6QL9 - chains E and J of the 12 polymer chains in the assembly; structure by X-ray diffraction, 2.82 A resolution.

[Chain E]
Molecule: Fatty acid synthase subunit alpha
From: Saccharomyces cerevisiae (strain ATCC 204508 / S288c)
Notes: EC 2.3.1.86, 1.1.1.100, 2.3.1.41
UniProt: P19097 (FAS2_YEAST); residue numbers follow UniProt; this construct covers 1-1887
Chain sequence (1887 residues; row label = number of the first residue in the row):
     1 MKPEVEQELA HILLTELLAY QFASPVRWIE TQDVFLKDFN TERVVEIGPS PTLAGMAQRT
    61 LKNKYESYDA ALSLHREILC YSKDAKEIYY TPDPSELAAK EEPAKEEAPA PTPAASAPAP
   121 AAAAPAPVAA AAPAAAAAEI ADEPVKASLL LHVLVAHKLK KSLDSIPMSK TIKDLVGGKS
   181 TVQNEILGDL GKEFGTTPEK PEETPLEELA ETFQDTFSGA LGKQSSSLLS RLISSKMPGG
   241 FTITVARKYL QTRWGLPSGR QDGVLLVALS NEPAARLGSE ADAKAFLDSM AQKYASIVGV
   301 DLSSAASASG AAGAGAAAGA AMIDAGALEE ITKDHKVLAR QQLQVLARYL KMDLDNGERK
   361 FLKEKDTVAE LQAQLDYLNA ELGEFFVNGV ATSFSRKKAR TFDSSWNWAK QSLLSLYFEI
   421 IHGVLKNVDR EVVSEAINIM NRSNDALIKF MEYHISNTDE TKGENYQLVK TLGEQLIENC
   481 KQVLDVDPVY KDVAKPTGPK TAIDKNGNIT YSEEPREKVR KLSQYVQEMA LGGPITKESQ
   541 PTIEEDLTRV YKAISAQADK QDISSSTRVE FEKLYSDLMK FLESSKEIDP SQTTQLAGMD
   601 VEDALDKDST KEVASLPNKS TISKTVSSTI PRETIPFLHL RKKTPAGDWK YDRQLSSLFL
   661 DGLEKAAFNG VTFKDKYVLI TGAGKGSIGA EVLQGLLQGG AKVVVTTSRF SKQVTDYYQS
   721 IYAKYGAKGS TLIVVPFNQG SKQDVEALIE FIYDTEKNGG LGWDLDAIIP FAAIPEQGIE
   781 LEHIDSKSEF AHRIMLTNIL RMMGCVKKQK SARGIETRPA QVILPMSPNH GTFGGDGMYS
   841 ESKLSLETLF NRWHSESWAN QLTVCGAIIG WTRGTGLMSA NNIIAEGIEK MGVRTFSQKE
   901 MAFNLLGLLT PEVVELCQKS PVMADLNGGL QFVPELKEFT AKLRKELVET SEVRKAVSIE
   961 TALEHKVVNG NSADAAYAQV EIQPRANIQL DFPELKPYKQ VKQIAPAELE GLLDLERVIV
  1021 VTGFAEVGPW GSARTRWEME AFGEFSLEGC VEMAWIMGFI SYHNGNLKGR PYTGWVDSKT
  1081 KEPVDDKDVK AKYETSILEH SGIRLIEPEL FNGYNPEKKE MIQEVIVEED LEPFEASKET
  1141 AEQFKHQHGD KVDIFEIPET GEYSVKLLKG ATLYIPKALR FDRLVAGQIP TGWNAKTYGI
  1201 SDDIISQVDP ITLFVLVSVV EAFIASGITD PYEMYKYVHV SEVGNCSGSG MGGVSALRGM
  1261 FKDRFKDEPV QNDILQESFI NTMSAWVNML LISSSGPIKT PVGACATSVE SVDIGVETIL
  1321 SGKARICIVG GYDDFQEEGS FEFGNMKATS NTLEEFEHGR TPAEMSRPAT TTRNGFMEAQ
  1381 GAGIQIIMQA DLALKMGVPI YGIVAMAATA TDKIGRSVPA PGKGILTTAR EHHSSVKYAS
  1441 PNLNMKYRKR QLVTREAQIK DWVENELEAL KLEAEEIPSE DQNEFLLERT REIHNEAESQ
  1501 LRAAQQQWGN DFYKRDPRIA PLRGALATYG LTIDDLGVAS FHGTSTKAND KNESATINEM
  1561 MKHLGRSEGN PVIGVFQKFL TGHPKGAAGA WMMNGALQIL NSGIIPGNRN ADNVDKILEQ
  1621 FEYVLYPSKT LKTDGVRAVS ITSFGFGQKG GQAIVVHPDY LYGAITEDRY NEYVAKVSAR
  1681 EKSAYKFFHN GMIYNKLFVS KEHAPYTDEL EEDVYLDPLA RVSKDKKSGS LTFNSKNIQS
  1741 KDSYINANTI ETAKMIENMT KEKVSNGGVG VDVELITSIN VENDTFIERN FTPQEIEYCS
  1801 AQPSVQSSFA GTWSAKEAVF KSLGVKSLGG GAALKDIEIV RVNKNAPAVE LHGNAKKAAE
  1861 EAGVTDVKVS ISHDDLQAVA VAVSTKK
Disordered / not traced: 97-139, 303-327, 540-598, 1887
Glycans and other covalent adducts: 4'-phosphopantetheine (PNS) linked to Ser180
Bound ions: Na+ site 1: Arg985, Glu1048 (shared with 2 residues of chain K); Na+ site 2: Leu1098, Ser1101; Na+ site 3: Tyr1513, Ile1519
Residues lining bound ligands:
  - adenosine-2'-5'-diphosphate (A2P): Gly682, Ala683, Gly684, Ser687, Thr706, Thr707, Ser708, Arg709, Phe737, Asn738, Gln739, Gly740, Phe771, Ala772, Ala773, Ile774, Ile794
  - 4'-phosphopantetheine (PNS): Cys1305, Met1346, Lys1347, Phe1376, Ser1417, Pro1419, Ala1420, Pro1421, His1542, Thr1544, Thr1546, Ala1548, Asn1549, His1583, Phe1644, Phe1646
UniProt features mapped onto this chain:
  - active site (For beta-ketoacyl synthase activity): Cys1305, His1542, His1583
  - binding site (acetyl-CoA): Asp1772 to Glu1774, Tyr1798, Ser1808, Glu1817 to Ser1827, Arg1841 to Lys1844, Ile1871 to His1873
  - binding site (Mg(2+)): Asp1772, Val1773, Glu1774, Ser1872, His1873
  - modified residue: Ser50 (Phosphoserine), Ser180 (O-(pantetheine 4'-phosphoryl)serine), Ser523 (Phosphoserine), Ser958 (Phosphoserine), Ser1440 (Phosphoserine)
  - cross-link: Lys37 (Glycyl lysine isopeptide (Lys-Gly) (interchain with G-Cter in ubiquitin))
  - mutagenesis: Gly1250 (G1250S: Cerulenin-resistance), Val1769 (V1769D: Does not affect oligomerization; when associated with S-1771 and L-1773 or S-1771; L-1773; S-1879 and E-1881), Gly1770 (G1770D: Loss of transferase activity), Val1771 (V1771S: Does not affect oligomerization but lacks transferase activity; when associated with D-1769 and L-1773 or D-1769; L-1773; S-1879 and E-1881), Asp1772 (D1772S: Loss of transferase activity; when associated with S-1774), Val1773 (V1773L: Does not affect oligomerization but lacks transferase activity; when associated with D-1769 and S-1771 or D-1769; S-1771; S-1879 and E-1881), Glu1774 (E1774S: Loss of transferase activity; when associated with S-1772), Arg1841 (R1841A: Loss off transferase activity), Val1879 (V1879S: Does not affect oligomerization but lacks transferase activity; when associated with D-1769; S-1771; L-1773 and E-1881), Val1881 (V1881E: Does not affect oligomerization but lacks transferase activity; when associated with D-1769; S-1771; L-1773 and S-1879)
From the paper describing this entry:
  - post-translational modification sites: Ser180
  - binding site for 4'-phosphopantetheine: Ser180

[Chain J]
Molecule: Fatty acid synthase subunit beta
From: Saccharomyces cerevisiae (strain ATCC 204508 / S288c)
Notes: EC 2.3.1.86, 4.2.1.59, 1.3.1.9, 2.3.1.38, 2.3.1.39, 3.1.2.14
UniProt: P07149 (FAS1_YEAST); numbering as in UniProt (aligned over 1-2051)
Chain sequence (2051 residues; each row starts with the number of its first residue):
     1 MDAYSTRPLT LSHGSLEHVL LVPTASFFIA SQLQEQFNKI LPEPTEGFAA DDEPTTPAEL
    61 VGKFLGYVSS LVEPSKVGQF DQVLNLCLTE FENCYLEGND IHALAAKLLQ ENDTTLVKTK
   121 ELIKNYITAR IMAKRPFDKK SNSALFRAVG EGNAQLVAIF GGQGNTDDYF EELRDLYQTY
   181 HVLVGDLIKF SAETLSELIR TTLDAEKVFT QGLNILEWLE NPSNTPDKDY LLSIPISCPL
   241 IGVIQLAHYV VTAKLLGFTP GELRSYLKGA TGHSQGLVTA VAIAETDSWE SFFVSVRKAI
   301 TVLFFIGVRC YEAYPNTSLP PSILEDSLEN NEGVPSPMLS ISNLTQEQVQ DYVNKTNSHL
   361 PAGKQVEISL VNGAKNLVVS GPPQSLYGLN LTLRKAKAPS GLDQSRIPFS ERKLKFSNRF
   421 LPVASPFHSH LLVPASDLIN KDLVKNNVSF NAKDIQIPVY DTFDGSDLRV LSGSISERIV
   481 DCIIRLPVKW ETTTQFKATH ILDFGPGGAS GLGVLTHRNK DGTGVRVIVA GTLDINPDDD
   541 YGFKQEIFDV TSNGLKKNPN WLEEYHPKLI KNKSGKIFVE TKFSKLIGRP PLLVPGMTPC
   601 TVSPDFVAAT TNAGYTIELA GGGYFSAAGM TAAIDSVVSQ IEKGSTFGIN LIYVNPFMLQ
   661 WGIPLIKELR SKGYPIQFLT IGAGVPSLEV ASEYIETLGL KYLGLKPGSI DAISQVINIA
   721 KAHPNFPIAL QWTGGRGGGH HSFEDAHTPM LQMYSKIRRH PNIMLIFGSG FGSADDTYPY
   781 LTGEWSTKFD YPPMPFDGFL FGSRVMIAKE VKTSPDAKKC IAACTGVPDD KWEQTYKKPT
   841 GGIVTVRSEM GEPIHKIATR GVMLWKEFDE TIFNLPKNKL VPTLEAKRDY IISRLNADFQ
   901 KPWFATVNGQ ARDLATMTYE EVAKRLVELM FIRSTNSWFD VTWRTFTGDF LRRVEERFTK
   961 SKTLSLIQSY SLLDKPDEAI EKVFNAYPAA REQFLNAQDI DHFLSMCQNP MQKPVPFVPV
  1021 LDRRFEIFFK KDSLWQSEHL EAVVDQDVQR TCILHGPVAA QFTKVIDEPI KSIMDGIHDG
  1081 HIKKLLHQYY GDDESKIPAV EYFGGESPVD VQSQVDSSSV SEDSAVFKAT SSTDEESWFK
  1141 ALAGSEINWR HASFLCSFIT QDKMFVSNPI RKVFKPSQGM VVEISNGNTS SKTVVTLSEP
  1201 VQGELKPTVI LKLLKENIIQ MEMIENRTMD GKPVSLPLLY NFNPDNGFAP ISEVMEDRNQ
  1261 RIKEMYWKLW IDEPFNLDFD PRDVIKGKDF EITAKEVYDF THAVGNNCED FVSRPDRTML
  1321 APMDFAIVVG WRAIIKAIFP NTVDGDLLKL VHLSNGYKMI PGAKPLQVGD VVSTTAVIES
  1381 VVNQPTGKIV DVVGTLSRNG KPVMEVTSSF FYRGNYTDFE NTFQKTVEPV YQMHIKTSKD
  1441 IAVLRSKEWF QLDDEDFDLL NKTLTFETET EVTFKNANIF SSVKCFGPIK VELPTKETVE
  1501 IGIVDYEAGA SHGNPVVDFL KRNGSTLEQK VNLENPIPIA VLDSYTPSTN EPYARVSGDL
  1561 NPIHVSRHFA SYANLPGTIT HGMFSSASVR ALIENWAADS VSSRVRGYTC QFVDMVLPNT
  1621 ALKTSIQHVG MINGRKLIKF ETRNEDDVVV LTGEAEIEQP VTTFVFTGQG SQEQGMGMDL
  1681 YKTSKAAQDV WNRADNHFKD TYGFSILDIV INNPVNLTIH FGGEKGKRIR ENYSAMIFET
  1741 IVDGKLKTEK IFKEINEHST SYTFRSEKGL LSATQFTQPA LTLMEKAAFE DLKSKGLIPA
  1801 DATFAGHSLG EYAALASLAD VMSIESLVEV VFYRGMTMQV AVPRDELGRS NYGMIAINPG
  1861 RVAASFSQEA LQYVVERVGK RTGWLVEIVN YNVENQQYVA AGDLRALDTV TNVLNFIKLQ
  1921 KIDIIELQKS LSLEEVEGHL FEIIDEASKK SAVKPRPLKL ERGFACIPLV GISVPFHSTY
  1981 LMNGVKPFKS FLKKNIIKEN VKVARLAGKY IPNLTAKPFQ VTKEYFQDVY DLTGSEPIKE
  2041 IIDNWEKYEQ S
Disordered / not traced: 1-3, 1111-1122, 2051
Bound ions: Na+ site 1: Ile821, Cys824, Ala1060, Thr1063; Na+ site 2 near Asp913 (its only coordinating residue here); Na+ site 3: Arg957, Thr959 (shared with 2 residues of chain D)
Residues lining bound ligands:
  - FMN (flavin mononucleotide): Pro595, Gly596, Met597, Thr598, Pro599, Cys600, Asn650, Ile652, Gly682, Lys706, Thr733, Arg736, Gly737, Gly738, Gly739, Ser769, Gly770, Phe771, Leu800, Phe801, Gly802, Ser803, Met806, Leu1054, His1055, Gly1056, Ala1059
  - malonate ion (MLI): Gly1668, Gln1669, Ser1808, Leu1809, Arg1834, Met1838, Phe1976, His1977
UniProt features mapped onto this chain:
  - active site: Ser274 (For acetyltransferase activity), Ser1808 (For malonyltransferase activity)
  - modified residue: Met1 (N-acetylmethionine), Thr733 (Phosphothreonine), Ser1121 (Phosphoserine)
  - cross-link: Lys1364 (Glycyl lysine isopeptide (Lys-Gly) (interchain with G-Cter in ubiquitin))

[Interface between chain E and chain J]
Contacting residue pairs (15):
  Glu66(E) - Lys395(J)  salt bridge
  Ser67(E) - Lys355(J)
  Ser67(E) - His359(J)
  Tyr68(E) - His359(J)
  Ala70(E) - Gly388(J)
  Ala70(E) - Leu391(J)
  Ala70(E) - Thr392(J)
  Ala71(E) - Thr356(J)
  Ala71(E) - His359(J)
  Ala71(E) - Leu360(J)
  Ala71(E) - Gly388(J)
  Leu72(E) - His359(J)
  Ser73(E) - Ile323(J)
  Ser73(E) - Gln384(J)  hydrogen bond
  Ser73(E) - Tyr387(J)

[Overview]
7 residues of chain E face 11 of chain J across their interface; the contacts include 1 hydrogen bond and 1
salt bridge. Among the polar pairs are Glu66(E)-Lys395(J) and Ser73(E)-Gln384(J). Chain E binds
4'-phosphopantetheine and adenosine-2'-5'-diphosphate. The paper reports a binding site for
4'-phosphopantetheine at Ser180(E); a modification site at Ser180(E).
Here chain E is Fatty acid synthase subunit alpha and chain J is Fatty acid synthase subunit beta, both from
Saccharomyces cerevisiae (strain ATCC 204508 / S288c). Entry 6QL9 (Structure of Fatty acid synthase complex
from Saccharomyces cerevisiae at 2.9 Angstrom) was determined by X-ray diffraction together with 6QL5, 6QL6
and 6QL7 from the same study.
